PDB entry 8UKR | X-ray diffraction, 3.78 A resolution | chains N and A of the 13 polymer chains in the assembly

Chain N:
Molecule: ntsDNA
Sequence (18 nucleotides; row label = number of the first residue in the row):
     1 TCAGCGAGAG AGAGAAGG
Not modelled in the structure: 1, 15-18

Chain A:
Molecule: DNA-directed RNA polymerase II subunit RPB1
From: Saccharomyces cerevisiae S288C
Notes: EC 2.7.7.6
Reference sequence: P04050 (RPB1_YEAST); residue numbers follow UniProt; this construct covers 1-1733
Chain sequence (1733 residues; row label = number of the first residue in the row):
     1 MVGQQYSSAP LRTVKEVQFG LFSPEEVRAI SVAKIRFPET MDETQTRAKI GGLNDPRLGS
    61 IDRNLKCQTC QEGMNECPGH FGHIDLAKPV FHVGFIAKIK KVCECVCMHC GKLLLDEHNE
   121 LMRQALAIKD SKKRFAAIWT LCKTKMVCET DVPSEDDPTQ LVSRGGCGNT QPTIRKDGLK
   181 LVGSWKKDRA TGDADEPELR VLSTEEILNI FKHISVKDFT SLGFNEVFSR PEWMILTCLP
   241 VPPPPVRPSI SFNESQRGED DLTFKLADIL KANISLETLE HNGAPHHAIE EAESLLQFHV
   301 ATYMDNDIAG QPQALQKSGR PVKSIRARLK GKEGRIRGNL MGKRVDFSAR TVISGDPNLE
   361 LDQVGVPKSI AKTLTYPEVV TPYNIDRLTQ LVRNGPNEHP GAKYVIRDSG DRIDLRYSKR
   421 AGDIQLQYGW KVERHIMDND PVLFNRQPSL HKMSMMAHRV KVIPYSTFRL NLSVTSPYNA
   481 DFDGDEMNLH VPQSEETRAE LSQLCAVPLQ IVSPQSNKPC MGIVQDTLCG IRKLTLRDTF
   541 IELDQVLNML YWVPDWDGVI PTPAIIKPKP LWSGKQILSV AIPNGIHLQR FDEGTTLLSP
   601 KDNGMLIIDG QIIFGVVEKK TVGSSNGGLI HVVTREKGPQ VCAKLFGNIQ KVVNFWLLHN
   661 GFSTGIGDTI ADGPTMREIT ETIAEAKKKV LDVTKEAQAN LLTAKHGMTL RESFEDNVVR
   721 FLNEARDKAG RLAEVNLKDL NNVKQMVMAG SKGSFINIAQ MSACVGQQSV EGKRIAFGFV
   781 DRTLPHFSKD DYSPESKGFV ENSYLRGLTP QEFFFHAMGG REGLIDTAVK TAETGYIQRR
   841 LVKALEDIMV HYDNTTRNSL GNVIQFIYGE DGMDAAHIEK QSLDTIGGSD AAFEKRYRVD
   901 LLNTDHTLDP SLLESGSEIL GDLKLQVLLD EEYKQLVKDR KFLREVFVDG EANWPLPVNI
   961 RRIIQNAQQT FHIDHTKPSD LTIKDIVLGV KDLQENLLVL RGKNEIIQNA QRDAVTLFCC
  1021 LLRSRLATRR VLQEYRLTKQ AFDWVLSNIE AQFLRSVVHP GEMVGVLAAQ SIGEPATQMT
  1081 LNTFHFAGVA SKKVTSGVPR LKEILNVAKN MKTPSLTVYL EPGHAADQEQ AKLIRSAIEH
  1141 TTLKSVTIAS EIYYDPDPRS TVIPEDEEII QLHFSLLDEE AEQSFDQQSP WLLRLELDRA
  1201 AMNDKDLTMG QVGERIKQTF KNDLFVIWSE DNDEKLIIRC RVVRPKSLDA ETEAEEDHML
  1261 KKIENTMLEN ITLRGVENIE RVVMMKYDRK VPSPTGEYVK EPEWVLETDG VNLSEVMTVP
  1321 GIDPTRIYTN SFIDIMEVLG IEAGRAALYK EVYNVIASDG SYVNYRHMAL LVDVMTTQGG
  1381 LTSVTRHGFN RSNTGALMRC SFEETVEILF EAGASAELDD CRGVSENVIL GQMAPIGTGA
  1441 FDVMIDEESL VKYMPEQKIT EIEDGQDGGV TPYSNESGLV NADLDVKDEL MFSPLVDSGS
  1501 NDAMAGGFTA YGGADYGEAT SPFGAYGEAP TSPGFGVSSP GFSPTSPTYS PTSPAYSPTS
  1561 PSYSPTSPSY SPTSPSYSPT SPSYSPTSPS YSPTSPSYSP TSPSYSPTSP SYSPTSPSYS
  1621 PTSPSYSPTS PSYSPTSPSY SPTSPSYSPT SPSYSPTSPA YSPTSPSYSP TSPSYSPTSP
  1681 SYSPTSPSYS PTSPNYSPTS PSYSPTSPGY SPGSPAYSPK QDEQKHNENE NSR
Not modelled in the structure: 1-2, 154-160, 187-198, 250-256, 1082-1091, 1177-1187, 1244-1256, 1447-1733
Metal / ion sites: Zn2+ site 1: Cys67, Cys70, Cys77, His80; Zn2+ site 2: Cys107, Cys110, Cys148, Cys167; Mg2+: Asp481, Asp483, Asp485
Small-molecule neighbours: ATP (adenosine-5'-triphosphate): Arg446, Asn479, Asp481, Lys752
UniProt features mapped onto this chain:
  - region: Pro248 to Asp260 (Lid loop), Asn306 to Lys323 (Rudder loop), Pro810 to Glu822 (Bridging helix)
  - binding site (Zn(2+)): Cys67, Cys70, Cys77, His80, Cys107, Cys110, Cys148, Cys167
  - binding site (Mg(2+)): Asp481, Asp483, Asp485
  - modified residue: Thr1471 (Phosphothreonine)
  - cross-link (Glycyl lysine isopeptide (Lys-Gly)): Lys695 (interchain with G-Cter in ubiquitin), Lys1246 (interchain with G-Cter in ubiquitin), Lys1350 (interchain with G-Cter in ubiquitin)

Chain N / chain A interface:
Residue-residue contacts (9):
  DG4(N) with Ala1108(A), phosphate contact; Lys1109(A), phosphate contact
  DC5(N) with His1387(A), sugar contact; Arg1391(A), phosphate contact
  DA7(N) with Lys101(A), phosphate contact
  DG8(N) with Lys100(A), salt bridge to the phosphate; Lys101(A), salt bridge to the phosphate; Trp139(A), phosphate contact; Lys143(A), salt bridge to the phosphate
Also at the interface, not in a pair above, chain N (6 interface residues in all): DA3, DG6
Also at the interface, not in a pair above, chain A (9 interface residues in all): Asn1110

In short:
6 residues of chain N and 9 residues of chain A are in contact; the contacts include 3 salt bridges. Among the
polar pairs are DG8(N)-Lys100(A), DG8(N)-Lys101(A) and DG8(N)-Lys143(A). Chain A binds ATP. From UniProt: 8
Zn2+-binding residues and 3 Mg2+-binding residues on chain A.
Chain N is ntsDNA and chain A is DNA-directed RNA polymerase II subunit RPB1 (Saccharomyces cerevisiae S288C);
the structure, RNA polymerase II elongation complex with Fapy-dG lesion soaking with ATP before chemistry, was
determined by X-ray diffraction together with 8UKQ, 8UKS, 8UKT and 8UKU from the same study.
